PDB entry 4L65 | X-ray diffraction, 2.31 A resolution | chain A

# Chain A
Molecule: 5-methyltetrahydropteroyltriglutamate--homocysteine methyltransferase
Organism: Candida albicans SC5314
Notes: EC 2.1.1.14
Reference sequence: P82610 (METE_CANAL); residue numbers follow UniProt; this construct covers 1-767
Chain sequence (789 residues; row label = number of the first residue in the row; numbers below 1 keep their minus sign (Met-21 is residue -21)):
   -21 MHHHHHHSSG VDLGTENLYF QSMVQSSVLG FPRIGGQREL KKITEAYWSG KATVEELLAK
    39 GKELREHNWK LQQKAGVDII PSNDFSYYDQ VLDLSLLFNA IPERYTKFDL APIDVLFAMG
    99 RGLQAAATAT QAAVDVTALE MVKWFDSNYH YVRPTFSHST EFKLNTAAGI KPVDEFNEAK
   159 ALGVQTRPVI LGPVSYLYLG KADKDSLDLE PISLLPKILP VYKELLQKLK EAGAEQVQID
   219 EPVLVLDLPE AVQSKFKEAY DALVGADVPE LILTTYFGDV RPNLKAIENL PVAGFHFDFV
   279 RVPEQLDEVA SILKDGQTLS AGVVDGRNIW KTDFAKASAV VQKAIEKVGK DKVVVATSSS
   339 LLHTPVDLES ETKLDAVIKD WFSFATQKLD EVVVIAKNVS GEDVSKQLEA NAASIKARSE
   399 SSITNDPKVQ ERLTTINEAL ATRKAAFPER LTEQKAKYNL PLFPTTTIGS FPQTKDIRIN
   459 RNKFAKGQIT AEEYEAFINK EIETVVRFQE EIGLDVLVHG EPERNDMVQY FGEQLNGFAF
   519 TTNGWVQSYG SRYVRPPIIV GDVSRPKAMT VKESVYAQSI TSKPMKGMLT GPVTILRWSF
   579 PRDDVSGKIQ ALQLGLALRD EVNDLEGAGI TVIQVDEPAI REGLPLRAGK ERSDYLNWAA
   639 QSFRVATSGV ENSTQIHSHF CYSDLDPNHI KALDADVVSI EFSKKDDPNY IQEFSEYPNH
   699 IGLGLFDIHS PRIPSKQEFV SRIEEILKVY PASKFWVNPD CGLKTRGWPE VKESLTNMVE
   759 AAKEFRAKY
Not modelled in the structure: -21 to 0, 103-113, 682-686, 727
Sequence notes: expression tag (-21 to 0); engineered mutation Ala103 (Lys in P82610), Ala104 (Lys in P82610), Ala107 (Glu in P82610)
Metal / ion sites: Zn2+: His657, Cys659, Cys739
Small-molecule neighbours:
  - 5-methyl-5,6,7,8-tetrahydrofolic acid (C2F): Lys19, Asn126, His128, Asp504, Trp523, Ser526, Tyr527, Ser529, Arg530, Tyr531, Val532, Trp576
  - methionine (MET): Ile446, Gly447, Ser448, Glu499, Met505, Met566, Gln612, Asp614, Pro616, His657, Cys659, Cys739, Gly740
UniProt features mapped onto this chain:
  - active site: His707 (Proton donor)
  - binding site (5-methyltetrahydropteroyltri-L-glutamate): Lys19, Asn126, Asp504, Tyr527, Arg530, Tyr531, Trp576
  - binding site (L-homocysteine): Ile446 to Ser448, Glu499, Asp614
  - binding site (L-methionine): Ile446 to Ser448, Glu499, Asp614
  - binding site (Zn(2+)): His657, Cys659, Glu679, Cys739
  - mutagenesis: Met119 (M119A: 22% of the catalytic activity of the wild-type), Lys121 (K121A: Less than 5% of the catalytic activity of the wild-type), Asn126 (N126A: Loss of catalytic activity), His128 (H128A: 26% of the catalytic activity of the wild-type), Gln451 (Q451A: Less than 5% of the catalytic activity of the wild-type), Arg456 (R456A: 38% of the catalytic activity of the wild-type), Arg459 (R459A: Less than 5% of the catalytic activity of the wild-type), Tyr660 (Y660A/Q: Loss of catalytic activity; Y660F: No effect on catalytic activity), His707 (H707A/K: Less than 5% of the catalytic activity of the wild-type)

# In short
Bound to chain A: 5-methyl-5,6,7,8-tetrahydrofolic acid and methionine. His657, Cys659 and Cys739 coordinate
Zn2+. Curated annotation (UniProt) lists active-site residue His707, 7 residues binding
5-methyltetrahydropteroyltri-L-glutamate, 5 L-homocysteine-binding residues and 5 L-methionine-binding
residues.
Chain A is 5-methyltetrahydropteroyltriglutamate--homocysteine methyltransferase (Candida albicans SC5314);
the structure, Crystal structure of the Candida albicans Methionine Synthase in complex with
5-Methyl-Tetrahydrofolate and Methionine, was determined by X-ray diffraction together with 4L5Z, 4L61, 4L64,
4L6H and 4L6O from the same study.
